4J1B - chain A; structure by X-ray diffraction, 1.66 A resolution.

# Chain A
Molecule: Lysozyme C
Source organism: Gallus gallus
Notes: EC 3.2.1.17
UniProtKB: P00698 (LYSC_CHICK); residues 1-129 here correspond to UniProt positions 19-147 (UniProt number = residue number + 18)
Chain sequence (129 residues; each row starts with the number of its first residue):
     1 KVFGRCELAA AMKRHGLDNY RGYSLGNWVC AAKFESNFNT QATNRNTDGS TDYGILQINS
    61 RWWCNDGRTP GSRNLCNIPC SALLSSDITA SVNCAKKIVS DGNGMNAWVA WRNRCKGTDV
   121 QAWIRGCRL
UniProt features mapped onto this chain:
  - active site: Glu35, Asp52
  - binding site (substrate): Asp101
Cystine bridges: Cys6-Cys127, Cys30-Cys115, Cys64-Cys80, Cys76-Cys94
Bound ions: ruthenium ion: His15, Asp87; Na+: Ser60, Cys64, Ser72, Arg73

# Summary
His15 and Asp87 form the ruthenium ion site. Ser60, Cys64, Ser72 and Arg73 form the Na+ site. UniProt lists
active-site residues Glu35 and Asp52 and substrate-binding residue Asp101.
Chain A is Lysozyme C (Gallus gallus); the structure, X-ray structure of the adduct between hen egg white
lysozyme and AziRu (black crystal), was determined by X-ray diffraction, deposited together with 4J1A.
